PDB entry 9ITO | electron microscopy, 3.30 A resolution | chains Z and Y of the 16 polymer chains in the assembly

[Chain Z]
Name: ATP synthase subunit a
Organism: Chloroflexus aurantiacus J-10-fl
UniProt: A9WGT0 (A9WGT0_CHLAA); numbering as in UniProt (aligned over 1-312)
Sequence (312 residues; each row starts with the number of its first residue):
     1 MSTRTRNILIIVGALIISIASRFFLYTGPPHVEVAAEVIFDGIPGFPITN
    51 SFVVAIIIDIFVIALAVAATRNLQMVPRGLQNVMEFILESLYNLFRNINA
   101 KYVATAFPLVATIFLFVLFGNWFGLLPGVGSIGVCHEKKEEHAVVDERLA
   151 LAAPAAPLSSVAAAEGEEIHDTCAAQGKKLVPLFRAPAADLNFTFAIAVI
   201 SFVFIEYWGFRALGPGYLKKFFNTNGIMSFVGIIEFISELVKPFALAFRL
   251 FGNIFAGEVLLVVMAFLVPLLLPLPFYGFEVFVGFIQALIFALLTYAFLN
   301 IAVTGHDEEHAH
Unresolved in the structure: 1-11, 136-168, 305-312
Disulfide bonds: Cys135-Cys173

[Chain Y]
Name: ATP synthase subunit b
Organism: Chloroflexus aurantiacus J-10-fl
UniProt: A9WGS8 (ATPF_CHLAA); numbering as in UniProt (aligned over 1-164)
Sequence (164 residues; row label = number of the first residue in the row):
     1 MEALGINPTLFIAQLINFLLLIFILRALLYRPVMNLLNERTRRIEESVRD
    51 AEKVREQLANARRDYEAEIARARQEAAKIVAQAQERAKQQEAEIIAQARR
   101 EAERLKEEARAQAEQERIRMLSEAKSQIADLVTLTASRVLGAELQARGHD
   151 ALIAESLAALDRRN
Unresolved in the structure: 1-6, 57-164

[How chain Z and chain Y interact]
Pairs across the interface (43; chain Z residue first):
  Gly28(Z) with Thr9(Y)
  Pro29(Z) with Thr9(Y)
  Pro30(Z) with Asn7(Y); Leu10(Y)
  Pro77(Z) with Thr41(Y); Ile44(Y)
  Asn82(Z) with Leu37(Y), hydrogen bond (side chain-backbone); Arg40(Y); Thr41(Y)
  Glu85(Z) with Arg40(Y)
  Phe86(Z) with Leu36(Y), hydrophobic; Arg40(Y)
  Glu89(Z) with Arg40(Y), salt bridge
  Leu125(Z) with Phe18(Y)
  Leu126(Z) with Gln14(Y)
  Pro127(Z) with Gln14(Y); Leu15(Y); Phe18(Y)
  Gly128(Z) with Phe11(Y); Gln14(Y), hydrogen bond (backbone-side chain)
  Val129(Z) with Gln14(Y)
  Ser131(Z) with Asn7(Y), hydrogen bond (backbone-backbone); Leu10(Y); Phe11(Y), hydrogen bond (side chain-backbone)
  Ile132(Z) with Phe11(Y), hydrophobic
  Asp171(Z) with Asn7(Y), hydrogen bond; Pro8(Y)
  Thr172(Z) with Asn7(Y); Pro8(Y)
  Ala265(Z) with Leu10(Y), hydrophobic
  Pro269(Z) with Ala13(Y), hydrophobic; Asn17(Y), hydrogen bond (backbone-side chain)
  Leu270(Z) with Ile16(Y), hydrophobic
  Leu271(Z) with Asn17(Y); Leu20(Y), hydrophobic
  Pro273(Z) with Asn17(Y)
  Leu274(Z) with Asn17(Y); Leu20(Y), hydrophobic; Leu21(Y)
  Tyr277(Z) with Gln14(Y); Asn17(Y); Leu21(Y), hydrophobic
  Gly278(Z) with Leu21(Y)
Interface residues without a listed pair, chain Z (31 interface residues in all): Met75, Val76, Val83, Ile169, Val262, Val281
Interface residues without a listed pair, chain Y (21 interface residues in all): Arg43, Glu45, Val48

[Overview]
31 residues of chain Z face 21 of chain Y across their interface; the contacts include 6 hydrogen bonds and 1
salt bridge. Polar contacts include Glu89(Z)-Arg40(Y), Asn82(Z)-Leu37(Y) and Gly128(Z)-Gln14(Y).
Chain Z is ATP synthase subunit a and chain Y is ATP synthase subunit b, both from Chloroflexus aurantiacus
J-10-fl; the structure, Chloroflexus aurantiacus ATP synthase, state 2, focused refinement of FO, was
determined by electron microscopy (same publication as 9ITJ, 9ITK, 9ITL, 9ITM, 9ITN, 9ITP and 11 further
entries).
